7PIU - chains R and A of the 6 polymer chains in the assembly; structure by electron microscopy, 2.58 A resolution.

Chain R:
Name: Melanocortin receptor 4
Source organism: Homo sapiens
Reference sequence: P32245 (MC4R_HUMAN); numbering as in UniProt (aligned over 1-332)
Chain sequence (346 residues; each row starts with the number of its first residue; numbers below 1 keep their minus sign (Asp-7 is residue -7)):
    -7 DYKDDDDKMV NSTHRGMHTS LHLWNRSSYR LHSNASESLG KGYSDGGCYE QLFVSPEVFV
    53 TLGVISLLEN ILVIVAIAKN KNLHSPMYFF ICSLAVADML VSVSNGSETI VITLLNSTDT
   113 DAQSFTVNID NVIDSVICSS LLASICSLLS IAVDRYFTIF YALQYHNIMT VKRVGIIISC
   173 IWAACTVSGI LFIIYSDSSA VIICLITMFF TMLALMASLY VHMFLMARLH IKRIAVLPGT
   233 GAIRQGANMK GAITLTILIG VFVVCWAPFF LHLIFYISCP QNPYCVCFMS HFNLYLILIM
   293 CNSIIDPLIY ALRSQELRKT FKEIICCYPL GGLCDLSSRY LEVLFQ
Disordered / not traced: -7 to 39, 108-116, 231-239, 317-338
Sequence notes: expression tag (-7 to 0, 333-338)
Disulfide bonds: Cys40-Cys279, Cys271-Cys277
Bound ions: Ca2+: Glu100, Asp126 (shared with 1 residue of chain P)
Reported in the primary citation:
  - conformationally variable residues (helix shift, side-chain flip): Asp122, Gln156, Thr162, Met241, Phe254, Trp258, Ile291, Tyr302
  - contacts within the chain: Arg147-Tyr212 (hydrogen bond), Ala154-His158 (water-mediated contact), Trp258-Asn294 (hydrogen bond), Trp258-Ile291 (hydrophobic contact), Asn294-Asp298
  - binding site for Setmelanotide (other names RM-493; BIM-22493; IRC-022493; Imcivree): Phe51, Glu100, Thr101, Asp122, Asn123, Ile129, Cys130, Ile185, Ser188, Ile194, Leu197, Phe261, His264, Tyr268, Phe284, Leu288
  - mutagenesis - E100N, D122S, D126S: abolished signaling in response to setmelanotide
  - mutagenesis - N123A, T150A, H158A, F261V, H264A: decreased signaling in response to setmelanotide
  - mutagenesis - H264A: abolished signaling in response to alpha-MSH
  - mutagenesis - W258A, I291F: decreased signaling
  - mutagenesis - W258A: decreased expression
  - mutagenesis - W258F: unchanged expression
  - mutagenesis - W258F: increased signaling in response to basal
  - mutagenesis - W258F: decreased signaling in response to ligand-stimulated
  - mutagenesis - I291A: abolished signaling
  - mutagenesis - I137A, I137F, H158A, F254A, F254M: unchanged signaling
  - disease-associated variants - T150I: decreased signaling
  - mutagenesis - E100N, D122S, D126S, H158A, H264A: decreased signaling in response to NDP-alpha-MSH
  - mutagenesis - N123A, L133A, L133F, T150S, F261V: unchanged signaling in response to NDP-alpha-MSH
  - mutagenesis - M204A: unchanged signaling in response to agonist-induced signaling
  - mutagenesis - M204A, L205F: increased signaling in response to basal signaling
  - mutagenesis - T150A: unchanged signaling in response to Gq/11-coupling
  - mutagenesis - H158A: increased signaling

Chain A:
Name: Isoform Gnas-2 of Guanine nucleotide-binding protein G(s) subunit alpha isoforms short
Source organism: Homo sapiens
Reference sequence: P63092 (GNAS2_HUMAN), isoform P63092-2; residue numbers follow UniProt; this construct covers 1-380
Chain sequence (380 residues; row label = number of the first residue in the row):
     1 MGCLGNSKTE DQRNEEKAQR EANKKIEKQL QKDKQVYRAT HRLLLLGAGE SGKSTIVKQM
    61 RILHVNGFNG DSEKATKVQD IKNNLKEAIE TIVAAMSNLV PPVELANPEN QFRVDYILSV
   121 MNVPDFDFPP EFYEHAKALW EDEGVRACYE RSNEYQLIDC AQYFLDKIDV IKQADYVPSD
   181 QDLLRCRVLT SGIFETKFQV DKVNFHMFDV GGQRDERRKW IQCFNDVTAI IFVVASSSYN
   241 MVIREDNQTN RLQEALNLFK SIWNNRWLRT ISVILFLNKQ DLLAEKVLAG KSKIEDYFPE
   301 FARYTTPEDA TPEPGEDPRV TRAKYFIRDE FLRISTASGD GRHYCYPHFT CAVDTENIRR
   361 VFNDCRDIIQ RMHLRQYELL
Disordered / not traced: 1-13, 48-192, 237-247, 281-292, 311-317, 352-354

Chain R / chain A interface:
Residue-residue contacts (46):
  Met79(R) with Tyr377(A), hydrophobic
  Tyr80(R) with Gln376(A)
  Arg147(R) with Tyr377(A)
  Thr150(R) with His373(A); Tyr377(A), hydrogen bond
  Ile151(R) with Gln370(A), hydrogen bond (backbone-side chain); Leu374(A), hydrophobic; Tyr377(A), hydrophobic
  Ala154(R) with Ile369(A), hydrophobic
  Leu155(R) with His41(A), hydrogen bond (backbone-side chain); Val203(A); Phe362(A), hydrophobic
  Gln156(R) with Val203(A)
  His158(R) with Gln35(A); Arg38(A)
  Asn159(R) with Gln35(A); Ala39(A)
  Thr162(R) with Gln35(A)
  Tyr212(R) with Leu379(A)
  Met215(R) with Leu374(A); Leu379(A)
  Phe216(R) with Leu379(A)
  Met218(R) with Gln370(A)
  Ala219(R) with Leu374(A), hydrophobic; Leu379(A); Leu380(A)
  His222(R) with Asp367(A); Gln370(A), hydrogen bond; Arg371(A), hydrogen bond; Leu374(A); Leu380(A)
  Ile223(R) with Leu380(A), hydrophobic
  Arg225(R) with Asp367(A), salt bridge; Arg371(A)
  Ile226(R) with Tyr344(A), hydrophobic; Arg371(A)
  Leu229(R) with Leu332(A), hydrophobic
  Pro230(R) with Asp329(A); Leu332(A), hydrophobic; Thr336(A), hydrogen bond (backbone-side chain)
  Lys242(R) with Glu378(A)
  Gly243(R) with Glu378(A); Leu379(A)
  Thr246(R) with Tyr377(A); Glu378(A)
  Arg305(R) with Glu378(A), salt bridge
Also at the interface, not in a pair above, chain R (28 interface residues in all): His76, Leu247
Also at the interface, not in a pair above, chain A (25 interface residues in all): Asp201, Tyr346, Cys365, Arg366
From the paper, about this interface:
  - residue pairs: Arg147(R)-Tyr377(A) (cation-pi contact), Thr150(R)-Tyr377(A) (hydrogen bond), Leu155(R)-Phe362(A), Leu155(R)-Val203(A)

Overview:
28 residues of chain R and 25 residues of chain A are in contact; the contacts include 6 hydrogen bonds and 2
salt bridges. Polar pairs include Arg225(R)-Asp367(A), Arg305(R)-Glu378(A) and Thr150(R)-Tyr377(A). The paper
describes a cation-pi contact between Arg147(R) and Tyr377(A); a hydrogen bond between Thr150(R) and
Tyr377(A); contacts between Leu155(R) and Phe362(A) and Leu155(R) and Val203(A). From the paper: a binding
site for Setmelanotide (other names RM-493; BIM-22493; IRC-022493; Imcivree) at Phe51(R), Glu100(R) and
Thr101(R) among others; N123A, T150A and H158A of chain R, among others, reduce signaling in response to
setmelanotide; 22 substitutions were tested in all.
Here chain R is Melanocortin receptor 4 and chain A is Isoform Gnas-2 of Guanine nucleotide-binding protein
G(s) subunit alpha isoforms short, both from Homo sapiens. Entry 7PIU (Cryo-EM structure of the agonist
setmelanotide bound to the active melanocortin-4 receptor (MC4R) in complex with ...) was determined by
electron microscopy, deposited together with 7PIV.
